Entry 9BZ2 (electron microscopy, 3.83 A resolution); this record covers chains C and D of the 4 polymer chains in the assembly.

Chain C (and D):
Name: Ribonucleoside-diphosphate reductase subunit beta
From: Bacillus subtilis
Notes: EC 1.17.4.1; chain D of this document is another copy of the same molecule, construct and numbering; everything in this record applies to it too
UniProt: P50621 (RIR2_BACSU); residues 1-329 here = UniProt positions 1-329
Chain sequence (350 residues; numbered -20 to 329; the number before each row is that of its first residue; numbers below 1 keep their minus sign (Met-20 is residue -20)):
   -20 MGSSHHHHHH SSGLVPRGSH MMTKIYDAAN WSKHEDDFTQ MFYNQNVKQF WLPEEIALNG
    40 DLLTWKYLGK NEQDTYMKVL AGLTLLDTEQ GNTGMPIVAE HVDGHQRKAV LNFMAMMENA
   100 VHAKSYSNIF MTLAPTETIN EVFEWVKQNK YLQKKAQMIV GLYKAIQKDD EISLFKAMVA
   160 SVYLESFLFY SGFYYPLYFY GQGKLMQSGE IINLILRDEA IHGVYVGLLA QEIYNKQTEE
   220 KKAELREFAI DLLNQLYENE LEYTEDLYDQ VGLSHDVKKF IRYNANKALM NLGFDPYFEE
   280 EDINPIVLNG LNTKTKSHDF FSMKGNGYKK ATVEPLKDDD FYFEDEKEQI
Not modelled in the structure: -20 to 15, 291-308, 323-329
Sequence notes: initiating methionine (-20); expression tag (-19 to 0)
Bound ions: Mn2+ site 1: Asp66, Glu97, His101, Glu198; Mn2+ site 2: Glu97, Glu164, Glu198, His201
Swiss-Prot annotation at these positions:
  - active site: Tyr105
  - binding site (Fe cation): Asp66, Glu97, His101, Glu164, Glu198, His201

How chain C and chain D interact:
Residue-residue contacts (40; chain C residue first):
  Tyr22(C) - Ala99(D)  hydrogen bond (side chain-backbone)
  Phe29(C) - Phe29(D)  hydrophobic
  Leu31(C) - Tyr22(D)
  Thr67(C) - His84(D)
  Gly70(C) - Asn91(D)  hydrogen bond (backbone-side chain)
  Asn71(C) - His84(D)  hydrogen bond
  Asn71(C) - Lys87(D)
  His84(C) - Thr67(D)
  His84(C) - Asn71(D)  hydrogen bond
  Lys87(C) - Asn71(D)
  Ala88(C) - Asn98(D)
  Asn91(C) - Ala94(D)
  Asn91(C) - Asn98(D)  hydrogen bond
  Phe92(C) - Met95(D)  hydrophobic
  Ala94(C) - Asn91(D)  hydrogen bond (backbone-side chain)
  Met95(C) - Asn91(D)
  Met95(C) - Phe92(D)  hydrophobic
  Met95(C) - Met95(D)  hydrophobic
  Asn98(C) - Lys87(D)
  Asn98(C) - Ala88(D)
  Asn98(C) - Asn91(D)  hydrogen bond
  Ala99(C) - Tyr22(D)  hydrogen bond (backbone-side chain)
  Ala99(C) - Ala88(D)
  Lys103(C) - Tyr22(D)
  Lys309(C) - Tyr179(D)
  Lys309(C) - Glu189(D)
  Ala310(C) - Gln186(D)  hydrogen bond (backbone-side chain)
  Thr311(C) - Gly39(D)  hydrogen bond (side chain-backbone)
  Thr311(C) - Leu42(D)
  Thr311(C) - Gln186(D)
  Val312(C) - Gly39(D)
  Val312(C) - Leu42(D)
  Val312(C) - Thr43(D)
  Val312(C) - Gly182(D)
  Val312(C) - Met185(D)  hydrophobic
  Glu313(C) - Leu42(D)
  Pro314(C) - Leu42(D)
  Pro314(C) - Thr43(D)
  Pro314(C) - Tyr46(D)  hydrophobic
  Lys316(C) - Tyr46(D)
Also at the interface, not in a pair above, chain C (25 interface residues in all): Val26, Pro75
Also at the interface, not in a pair above, chain D (26 interface residues in all): Val26, Leu31, Asp40, Lys103

In short:
25 residues of chain C face 26 of chain D across their interface, with 10 hydrogen bonds. Polar contacts
include Tyr22(C)-Ala99(D), Gly70(C)-Asn91(D) and Asn71(C)-His84(D). From UniProt: active-site residue
Tyr105(C) and 6 Fe cation-binding residues on chain C.
Both chains are Ribonucleoside-diphosphate reductase subunit beta (Bacillus subtilis). Entry 9BZ2 (Class 14
model for turnover condition of Bacillus subtilis ribonucleotide reductase complex) was determined by electron
microscopy, deposited together with 9BW3, 9BWX, 9BX2, 9BX3, 9BX6, 9BX8 and 39 further entries.
